PDB entry 2GV2 | X-ray diffraction, 1.80 A resolution | chains A and B

[Chain A]
Name: E3 ubiquitin-protein ligase Mdm2
From: Homo sapiens
Notes: fragment: p53 binding domain (Residues: 17-125)
Reference sequence: Q00987 (MDM2_HUMAN); residue numbers follow UniProt; this construct covers 17-125
Chain sequence (110 residues; numbered 16 to 125; the number before each row is that of its first residue):
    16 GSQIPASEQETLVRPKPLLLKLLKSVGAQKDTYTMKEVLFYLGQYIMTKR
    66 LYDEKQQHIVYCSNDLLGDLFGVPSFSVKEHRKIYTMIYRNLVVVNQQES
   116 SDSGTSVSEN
Unresolved in the structure: 16-24, 113-125
Construct notes: expression tag (16)

[Chain B]
Name: 8-mer P53 peptide analogue
Chain sequence (9 residues; row label = number of the first residue in the row):
     1 XFMAFWEXL
Modified / non-standard residues: ACE (acetyl group) at position 1, 1AC (1-aminocyclopropanecarboxylic acid) at position 8; Ala-4 (alpha-aminoisobutyric acid; AIB); Phe-5 (2-amino-3-(4-phosphonomethyl-phenyl)-propionic acid; PM3); Trp-6 (6-chloro-l-tryptophan; 6CW)

[Chain A / chain B interface]
Pairs across the interface (24):
  Leu-54(A) / Trp-6(B)
  Leu-57(A) / Trp-6(B)
  Gly-58(A) / Phe-2(B)
  Gly-58(A) / Trp-6(B)
  Gln-59(A) / Met-3(B)
  Ile-61(A) / Phe-2(B)  hydrophobic
  Ile-61(A) / Trp-6(B)
  Met-62(A) / Phe-2(B)  hydrophobic
  Met-62(A) / Met-3(B)  hydrophobic
  Tyr-67(A) / Phe-2(B)  hydrophobic
  Gln-71(A) / Phe-5(B)
  Gln-72(A) / ACE_1(B)
  Gln-72(A) / Phe-2(B)  hydrogen bond (side chain-backbone)
  Gln-72(A) / Phe-5(B)
  His-73(A) / Phe-5(B)
  Phe-86(A) / Trp-6(B)
  Val-93(A) / Phe-2(B)  hydrophobic
  Val-93(A) / Phe-5(B)
  Val-93(A) / Trp-6(B)
  Val-93(A) / Leu-9(B)
  His-96(A) / 1AC_8(B)
  His-96(A) / Leu-9(B)
  Ile-99(A) / Trp-6(B)
  Tyr-100(A) / Leu-9(B)  hydrogen bond (side chain-backbone)
Other interface residues (no listed pair), chain A (18 interface residues in all): Val-75, Phe-91, Ile-103

[Overview]
18 residues of chain A and 7 residues of chain B are in contact; the contacts include 2 hydrogen bonds. Polar
contacts include Gln-72(A)/Phe-2(B) and Tyr-100(A)/Leu-9(B).
Chain A is E3 ubiquitin-protein ligase Mdm2 (Homo sapiens) and chain B is an 8-mer P53 peptide analogue; the
structure, MDM2 in complex with an 8-mer p53 peptide analogue, was determined by X-ray diffraction.
